2VZL - chain A; structure by X-ray diffraction, 1.93 A resolution.

Chain A:
Molecule: Ferredoxin-NADP reductase
Source organism: Nostoc sp
Notes: EC 1.18.1.2
UniProtKB: P21890 (FENR_ANASO); residues 0-303 here correspond to UniProt positions 137-440 (UniProt number = residue number + 137)
Sequence (304 residues; row label = number of the first residue in the row; numbering starts at 0):
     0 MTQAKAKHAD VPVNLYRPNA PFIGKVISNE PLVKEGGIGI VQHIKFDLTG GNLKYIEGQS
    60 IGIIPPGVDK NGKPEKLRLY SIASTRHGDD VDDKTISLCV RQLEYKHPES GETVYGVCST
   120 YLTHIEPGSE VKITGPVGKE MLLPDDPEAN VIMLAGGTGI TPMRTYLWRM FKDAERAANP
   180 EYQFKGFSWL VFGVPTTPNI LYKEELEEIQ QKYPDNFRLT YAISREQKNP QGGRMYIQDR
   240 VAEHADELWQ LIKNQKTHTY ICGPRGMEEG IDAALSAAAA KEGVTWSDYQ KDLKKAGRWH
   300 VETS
Disordered / not traced: 0-8
Sequence notes: engineered mutation Gly-155 (Thr292 in P21890), Thr-160 (Ala297 in P21890), Pro-263 (Leu400 in P21890), Ser-303 (Tyr440 in P21890)
Residues lining bound ligands:
  - FAD (flavin-adenine dinucleotide): Ser-59, Arg-77, Leu-78, Tyr-79, Ser-80, Cys-98, Val-99, Arg-100, Leu-102, Tyr-104, Gly-115, Val-116, Cys-117, Ser-118, Thr-119, Thr-157, Thr-160, Glu-301, Ser-303
  - NAD (nicotinamide-adenine-dinucleotide): Ser-80, Arg-100, Gly-156, Thr-157, Gly-158, Pro-161, Cys-261, Gly-262, Pro-263, Glu-301, Thr-302, Ser-303
UniProt features mapped onto this chain:
  - binding site (FAD): Arg-77 to Ser-80, Cys-98 to Arg-100, Tyr-104, Val-116 to Ser-118, Thr-157
  - binding site (NADP(+)): Ser-80, Arg-100, Thr-157, Val-193, Pro-194, Ser-223, Arg-224, Arg-233 to Gln-237, Glu-301

In short:
Bound to chain A: flavin-adenine dinucleotide and NAD. Curated annotation (UniProt) lists 12 FAD-binding
residues and 13 NADP+-binding residues.
Chain A is Ferredoxin-NADP reductase (Nostoc sp); the structure, Ferredoxin-NADP reductase (mutations: T155G,
A160T, L263P and Y303S) complexed with NAD by cocrystallization, was determined by X-ray diffraction together
with 2VYQ and 2BMW from the same study.
